6RDU - chains 2 and 4 of the 31 polymer chains in the assembly; structure by electron microscopy, 3.50 A resolution.

# Chain 2
Protein: ASA-2: Polytomella F-ATP synthase associated subunit 2
Organism: Polytomella sp. Pringsheim 198.80
Notes: engineered mutation(s): P165F, N167S
Chain sequence (441 residues; each row starts with the number of its first residue):
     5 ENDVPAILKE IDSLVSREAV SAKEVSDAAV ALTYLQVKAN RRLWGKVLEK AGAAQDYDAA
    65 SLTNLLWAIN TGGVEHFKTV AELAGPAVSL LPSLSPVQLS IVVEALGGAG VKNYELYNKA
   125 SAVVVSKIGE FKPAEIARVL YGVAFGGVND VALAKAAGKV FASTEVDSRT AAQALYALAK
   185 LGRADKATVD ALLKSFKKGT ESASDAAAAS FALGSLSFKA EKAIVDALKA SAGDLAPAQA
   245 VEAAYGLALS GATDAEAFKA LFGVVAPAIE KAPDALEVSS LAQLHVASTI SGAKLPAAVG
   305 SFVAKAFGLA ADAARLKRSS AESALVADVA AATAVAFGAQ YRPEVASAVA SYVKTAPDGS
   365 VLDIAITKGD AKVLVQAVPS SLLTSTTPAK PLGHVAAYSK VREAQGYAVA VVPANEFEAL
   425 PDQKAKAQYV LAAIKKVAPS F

# Chain 4
Protein: Mitochondrial ATP synthase associated protein ASA4
Organism: Polytomella sp. Pringsheim 198.80
Reference sequence: D7NIZ2 (D7NIZ2_9CHLO); residues 1-294 here = UniProt positions 1-294
Chain sequence (294 residues; numbered 1 to 294; the number before each row is that of its first residue):
     1 ATEPAVSKKE VLYFLSSKDA ESSTAVKSYL KSLYAGAQVE ATETDASELI AQLEKKYLSA
    61 QVVEPGVHNI ALPLGESGSA PVKRYAAELF NLGAQAGFEC PFIEVSKKFG QETATSETVK
   121 DVLNKTKSYV SADYNAALNE VLSSVEAEIN GPVLFDGKTE GFKKFAAKAK AVAVSRGLPA
   181 DTILAYCAGS ANEDAADKVS KEFFTWFESA YTADAAAEVK AIEAEAASIL DRHLAKPVAQ
   241 IRKEQASAYA SLLKRAETAK GAKWAEKYLE DVKAVQWFDA SVAEAPASGP KVAA
Disordered / not traced: 1-4

# How chain 2 and chain 4 interact
Pairs across the interface (66; chain 2 residue first):
  Phe81(2) with Ala87(4), hydrophobic; Glu88(4)
  Lys82(2) with Arg84(4)
  Ala85(2) with Ala80(4); Arg84(4)
  Glu86(2) with Pro81(4); Arg84(4), salt bridge
  Gly89(2) with Ala80(4)
  Lys116(2) with Ala87(4); Phe90(4); Tyr211(4)
  Asn117(2) with Lys83(4), hydrogen bond; Glu208(4)
  Tyr118(2) with Phe204(4); Glu208(4), hydrogen bond (backbone-side chain)
  Glu119(2) with Lys83(4), salt bridge; Glu208(4), hydrogen bond (backbone-side chain)
  Asn122(2) with Lys201(4); Thr205(4), hydrogen bond
  Ser125(2) with Lys201(4), hydrogen bond
  Asn153(2) with Asp197(4)
  Asp154(2) with Asp197(4); Lys201(4), salt bridge
  Val155(2) with Glu193(4); Asp197(4), hydrogen bond (backbone-side chain)
  Ala156(2) with Asp197(4), hydrogen bond (backbone-side chain)
  Lys159(2) with Glu193(4), salt bridge; Asp194(4), salt bridge
  Arg187(2) with Glu193(4), salt bridge
  Ile273(2) with Tyr34(4)
  Glu274(2) with Tyr34(4)
  Pro277(2) with Lys31(4); Tyr34(4), hydrophobic
  Asp278(2) with Lys27(4); Lys31(4)
  Val282(2) with Leu15(4), hydrophobic; Leu30(4), hydrophobic
  Ala302(2) with Tyr34(4)
  Phe306(2) with Leu30(4); Leu33(4); Tyr34(4), hydrophobic
  Lys309(2) with Leu33(4), hydrogen bond (side chain-backbone); Ala37(4), hydrogen bond (side chain-backbone)
  Leu313(2) with Leu12(4); Leu15(4); Tyr29(4), hydrophobic; Leu33(4), hydrophobic
  Asp316(2) with Lys8(4), salt bridge; Leu12(4); Thr42(4), hydrogen bond
  Ala317(2) with Leu12(4); Leu15(4), hydrophobic
  Leu320(2) with Lys9(4); Leu12(4), hydrophobic; Lys55(4), hydrogen bond (backbone-side chain)
  Lys321(2) with Leu12(4); Tyr13(4), hydrogen bond (side chain-backbone); Ser16(4)
  Arg322(2) with Glu99(4)
  Ser323(2) with Glu99(4)
  Ser324(2) with Glu99(4); Lys107(4)
  Val357(2) with Thr44(4), hydrogen bond (backbone-side chain)
  Asp362(2) with Val39(4)
  Gly363(2) with Thr42(4), hydrogen bond (backbone-side chain)
  Val365(2) with Thr42(4)
Also at the interface, not in a pair above, chain 2 (40 interface residues in all): Ala88, Gly151, Leu285
Also at the interface, not in a pair above, chain 4 (40 interface residues in all): Gly36, Glu40, Ala71, Asn91, Gln95, Gly97

# Summary
The chain 2/chain 4 interface involves 40 residues from each chain; the contacts include 14 hydrogen bonds and
7 salt bridges. Polar contacts include Glu86(2)-Arg84(4), Glu119(2)-Lys83(4) and Asp154(2)-Lys201(4).
Here chain 2 is ASA-2: Polytomella F-ATP synthase associated subunit 2 and chain 4 is Mitochondrial ATP
synthase associated protein ASA4, both from Polytomella sp. Pringsheim 198.80. Entry 6RDU (Cryo-EM structure
of Polytomella F-ATP synthase, Rotary substate 1E, monomer-masked refinement) was determined by electron
microscopy, deposited together with 6RD4, 6RD5, 6RD6, 6RD7, 6RD8, 6RD9 and 46 further entries.
